PDB entry 6X1J | X-ray diffraction, 1.95 A resolution | chains A and C of the 3 polymer chains in the assembly

[Chain A]
Protein: Probable intron-encoded endonuclease 1
Organism: Wickerhamomyces canadensis
Notes: EC 3.1.-.-
UniProt: Q34807 (IEND1_WICCA); numbering as in UniProt (aligned over 1-231)
Sequence (231 residues; each row starts with the number of its first residue):
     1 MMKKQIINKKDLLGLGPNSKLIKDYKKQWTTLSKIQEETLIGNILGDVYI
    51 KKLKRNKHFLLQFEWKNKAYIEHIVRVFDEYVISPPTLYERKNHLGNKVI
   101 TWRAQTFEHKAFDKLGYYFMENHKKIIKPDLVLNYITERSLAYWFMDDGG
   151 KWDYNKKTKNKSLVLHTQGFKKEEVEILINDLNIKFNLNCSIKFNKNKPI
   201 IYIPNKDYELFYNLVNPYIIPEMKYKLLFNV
Disordered / not traced: 1-5
Metal / ion sites: K+ site 1: Leu45, Gly46, Asp148 (shared with DC15(C) of chain C); K+ site 2: Asp47, Asp147 (shared with DA14(C) of chain C; 1 residue of chain D)

[Chain C]
Molecule: 25-nt DNA strand
Sequence (25 nucleotides; numbered 1 to 25; the number before each row is that of its first residue):
     1 CACGCTAGGGATAACAGGGTAATAC
Metal / ion sites: K+ site 1: DT12, DA13 (shared with 1 residue of chain D); K+ site 2: DA14 (shared with Asp47(A), Asp147(A) of chain A; 1 residue of chain D); K+ site 3: DC15 (shared with Leu45(A), Gly46(A), Asp148(A) of chain A)

[Chain A / chain C interface]
Contacting residue pairs (43; chain A residue first):
  Gly16(A) with DA22(C), phosphate contact; DT23(C), hydrogen bond to the phosphate
  Pro17(A) with DA22(C), base contact
  Asn18(A) with DT23(C), hydrogen bond to the base
  Ser19(A) with DT23(C), phosphate contact; DA24(C), phosphate contact
  Lys20(A) with DA24(C), hydrogen bond to the phosphate
  Gly46(A) with DC15(C), phosphate contact
  Asp47(A) with DA14(C), sugar contact; DC15(C), phosphate contact
  Tyr49(A) with DC15(C), sugar contact; DA16(C), base contact; DG17(C), hydrogen bond to the phosphate
  Lys51(A) with DG17(C), hydrogen bond to the base; DG18(C), hydrogen bond to the base
  Leu53(A) with DG17(C), sugar contact; DG18(C), base contact
  Arg55(A) with DG19(C), salt bridge to the phosphate
  Gln62(A) with DG17(C), hydrogen bond to the base; DG18(C), base contact
  Glu64(A) with DA14(C), sugar contact; DC15(C), hydrogen bond to the base
  Trp65(A) with DA14(C), phosphate contact
  Lys66(A) with DA13(C), salt bridge to the phosphate; DA14(C), hydrogen bond to the phosphate
  Arg91(A) with DA14(C), base contact
  Asn93(A) with DT12(C), hydrogen bond to the phosphate
  Leu95(A) with DA11(C), sugar contact; DT12(C), phosphate contact
  Asn97(A) with DT12(C), hydrogen bond to the phosphate
  Val99(A) with DT12(C), sugar contact; DA13(C), base contact
  Arg103(A) with DA16(C), base contact
  His123(A) with DG17(C), phosphate contact
  Lys125(A) with DC15(C), phosphate contact; DA16(C), salt bridge to the phosphate
  Asp148(A) with DC15(C), phosphate contact
  Trp152(A) with DT6(C), hydrogen bond to the phosphate
  Asp153(A) with DT6(C), base contact
  Asn160(A) with DC5(C), phosphate contact
  Asn195(A) with DG9(C), hydrogen bond to the base
  Lys196(A) with DG9(C), base contact; DG10(C), hydrogen bond to the base
Also at the interface, not in a pair above, chain A (37 interface residues in all): Leu15, Val48, Asn67, His94, Thr101, Asp147, Thr158, Tyr202
Also at the interface, not in a pair above, chain C (19 interface residues in all): DA7, DG8, DA21

[Summary]
Chain A and chain C form an interface of 37 and 19 residues respectively; the contacts include 14 hydrogen
bonds and 3 salt bridges. Polar contacts include Asn18(A)-DT23(C), Lys51(A)-DG17(C) and Lys51(A)-DG18(C). The
K+ site 3 is built by Leu45(A), Gly46(A), Asp148(A) and DC15(C).
Chain A is Probable intron-encoded endonuclease 1 (Wickerhamomyces canadensis) and chain C is a 25-nt DNA
strand; the structure, The homing endonuclease I-WcaI bound to its DNA recognition sequence, was determined by
X-ray diffraction.
